Entry 9FI8 (electron microscopy, 3.60 A resolution); this record covers chains HB and hD of the 28 polymer chains in the assembly.

== Chain HB ==
Protein: Ribosomal protein S9, putative
Source organism: Toxoplasma gondii
UniProt: S8F943 (S8F943_TOXGM); residues 1-156 here correspond to UniProt positions 352-507 (UniProt number = residue number + 351)
Chain sequence (156 residues; row label = number of the first residue in the row):
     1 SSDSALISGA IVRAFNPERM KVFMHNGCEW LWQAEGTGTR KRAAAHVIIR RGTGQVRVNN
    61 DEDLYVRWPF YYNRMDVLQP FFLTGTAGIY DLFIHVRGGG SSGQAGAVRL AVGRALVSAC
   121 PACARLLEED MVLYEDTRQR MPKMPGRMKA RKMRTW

== Chain hD ==
Molecule: ulr22
Source organism: Toxoplasma gondii
Sequence (15 nucleotides; row label = number of the first residue in the row):
     1 UUUUUUUUUU UUUUU

== Chain HB / chain hD interface ==
Residue-residue contacts (16):
  Arg42(HB) - U11(hD)  hydrogen bond to the sugar
  Asn60(HB) - U5(hD)  sugar contact
  Asp61(HB) - U4(hD)  base contact
  Asp61(HB) - U5(hD)  hydrogen bond to the sugar
  Glu62(HB) - U7(hD)  base contact
  Tyr65(HB) - U7(hD)  base contact
  Val66(HB) - U7(hD)  base contact
  Arg67(HB) - U8(hD)  hydrogen bond to the sugar
  Arg67(HB) - U9(hD)  sugar contact
  Arg97(HB) - U10(hD)  phosphate contact
  Gly98(HB) - U10(hD)  hydrogen bond to the phosphate
  Gly99(HB) - U9(hD)  sugar contact
  Gly99(HB) - U10(hD)  sugar contact
  Gly100(HB) - U9(hD)  hydrogen bond to the sugar
  Ser101(HB) - U9(hD)  base contact
  Gln104(HB) - U9(hD)  hydrogen bond to the sugar
Also at the interface, not in a pair above, chain HB (14 interface residues in all): Asp63
Also at the interface, not in a pair above, chain hD (9 interface residues in all): U1, U14

== In short ==
The interface between chain HB and chain hD involves 14 residues on one side and 9 on the other; the contacts
include 6 hydrogen bonds. Polar pairs include Arg42(HB)-U11(hD), Asp61(HB)-U5(hD) and Arg67(HB)-U8(hD).
Here chain HB is Ribosomal protein S9, putative and chain hD is ulr22, both from Toxoplasma gondii. Entry 9FI8
(SSU(head) structure derived from the SSU sample of the mitoribosome from T. gondii) was determined by
electron microscopy, deposited together with 9FIA.
